1UBY - chain A; structure by X-ray diffraction, 2.40 A resolution.

== Chain A ==
Protein: Farnesyl diphosphate synthase
From: Gallus gallus
Notes: EC 2.5.1.1; engineered mutation(s): F112A, F113S
UniProt: P08836 (FPPS_CHICK); residue numbers follow UniProt; this construct covers 1-367
Chain sequence (367 residues; each row starts with the number of its first residue):
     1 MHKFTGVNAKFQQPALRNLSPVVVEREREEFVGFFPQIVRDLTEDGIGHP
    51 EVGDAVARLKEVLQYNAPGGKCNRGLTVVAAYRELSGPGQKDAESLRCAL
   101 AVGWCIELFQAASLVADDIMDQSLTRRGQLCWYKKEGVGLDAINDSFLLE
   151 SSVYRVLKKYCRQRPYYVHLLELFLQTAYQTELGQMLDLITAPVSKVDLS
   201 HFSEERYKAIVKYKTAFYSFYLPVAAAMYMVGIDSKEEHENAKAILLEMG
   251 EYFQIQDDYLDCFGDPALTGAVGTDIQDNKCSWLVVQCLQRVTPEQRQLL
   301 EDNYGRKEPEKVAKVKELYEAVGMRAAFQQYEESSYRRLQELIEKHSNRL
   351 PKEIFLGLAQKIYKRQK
Not modelled in the structure: 1-19
Sequence notes: conflict Ala112 (Phe in P08836), Ser113 (Phe in P08836), Ala271 (Lys in P08836)
Bound ions: Mg2+ site 1: Asp117, Asp121 (together with dimethylallyl diphosphate)
Residues lining bound ligands: dimethylallyl diphosphate (DMA): Leu114, Asp117, Asp121, Arg126, Gln185, Asp188, Lys214, Thr215, Tyr218
UniProt features mapped onto this chain:
  - binding site (isopentenyl diphosphate): Lys71, Arg74, Gln110, Arg127
  - binding site (Mg(2+)): Asp117, Asp121
  - binding site (dimethylallyl diphosphate): Arg126, Lys214, Thr215, Gln254, Lys280
What the authors report for this chain:
  - Mg2+ coordination: Asp117, Asp121, Asp188
  - catalytic residues: Lys214 (proposed by the authors, not directly observed)

== Overview ==
Ligands of chain A: dimethylallyl diphosphate. Asp117 and Asp121 coordinate Mg2+ site 1. From UniProt: 4
isopentenyl diphosphate-binding residues, Mg2+-binding residues Asp117 and Asp121 and 5 dimethylallyl
diphosphate-binding residues. The paper reports the catalytic residue Lys214; Mg2+ coordination by Asp117,
Asp121 and Asp188.
Chain A is Farnesyl diphosphate synthase (Gallus gallus); the structure, Structure of farnesyl pyrophosphate
synthetase, was determined by X-ray diffraction (same publication as 1UBV, 1UBW and 1UBX).
